PDB entry 4FNU | X-ray diffraction, 3.60 A resolution | chains A and C of the 4 polymer chains in the assembly

== Chain A (and C) ==
Name: Alpha-galactosidase AgaA
Organism: Geobacillus stearothermophilus
Notes: EC 3.2.1.22; chain C of this document is another copy of the same molecule, construct and numbering; everything in this record applies to it too
UniProt: Q9ALJ4 (Q9ALJ4_GEOSE); numbering as in UniProt (aligned over 1-729)
Amino-acid sequence (729 residues; numbered 1 to 729; the number before each row is that of its first residue):
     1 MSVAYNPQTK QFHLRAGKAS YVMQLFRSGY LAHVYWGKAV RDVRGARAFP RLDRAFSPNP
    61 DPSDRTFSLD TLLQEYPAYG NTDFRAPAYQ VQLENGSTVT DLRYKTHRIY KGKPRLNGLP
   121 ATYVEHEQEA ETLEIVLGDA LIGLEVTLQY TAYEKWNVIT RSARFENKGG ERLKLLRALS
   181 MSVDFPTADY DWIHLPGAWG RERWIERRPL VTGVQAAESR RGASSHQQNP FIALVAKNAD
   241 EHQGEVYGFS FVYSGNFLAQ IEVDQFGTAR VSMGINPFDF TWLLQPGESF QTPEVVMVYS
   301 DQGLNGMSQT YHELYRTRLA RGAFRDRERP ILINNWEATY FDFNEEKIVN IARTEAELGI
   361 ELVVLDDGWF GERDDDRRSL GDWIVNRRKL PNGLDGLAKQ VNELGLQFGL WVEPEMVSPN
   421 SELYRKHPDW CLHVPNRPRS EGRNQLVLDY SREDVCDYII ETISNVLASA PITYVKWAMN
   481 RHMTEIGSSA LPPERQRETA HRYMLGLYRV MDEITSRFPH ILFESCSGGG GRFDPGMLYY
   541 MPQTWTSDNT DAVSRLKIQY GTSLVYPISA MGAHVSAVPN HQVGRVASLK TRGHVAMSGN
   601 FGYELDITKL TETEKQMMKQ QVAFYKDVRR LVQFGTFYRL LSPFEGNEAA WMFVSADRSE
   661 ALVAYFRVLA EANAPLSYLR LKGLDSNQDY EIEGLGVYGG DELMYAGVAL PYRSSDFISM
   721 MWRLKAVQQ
Not modelled in the structure: 1-9, 728-729
Differences from the reference sequence: engineered mutation E355 (Ala in Q9ALJ4), A478 (Asp in Q9ALJ4)
Swiss-Prot annotation at these positions:
  - active site: D548 (Proton donor)
  - binding site (substrate): D53, W199, D366, D367, R443, K476, W477, M479, N480, C526, D548

== Interface between chain A and chain C ==
Residue-residue contacts - 38 pairs, chain A then chain C:
  A198(A) - N673(C)
  W199(A) - N673(C)  hydrogen bond (backbone-side chain)
  G200(A) - A672(C)
  R201(A) - E671(C)  salt bridge
  R201(A) - A672(C)
  R201(A) - N673(C)  hydrogen bond (side chain-backbone)
  W204(A) - E671(C)
  N549(A) - A672(C)
  V583(A) - A670(C)
  V583(A) - A672(C)  hydrophobic
  V583(A) - S714(C)
  V583(A) - S715(C)  hydrogen bond (backbone-backbone)
  G584(A) - S715(C)
  R585(A) - L669(C)
  R585(A) - A670(C)  hydrogen bond (side chain-backbone)
  R585(A) - D716(C)  salt bridge
  L669(A) - R585(C)
  L669(A) - L669(C)  hydrophobic
  A670(A) - V583(C)
  A670(A) - R585(C)  hydrogen bond (backbone-side chain)
  E671(A) - R201(C)
  E671(A) - W204(C)
  E671(A) - S554(C)  hydrogen bond
  E671(A) - V583(C)
  A672(A) - R201(C)  hydrogen bond (backbone-side chain)
  A672(A) - N549(C)
  A672(A) - Q582(C)
  A672(A) - V583(C)
  N673(A) - W199(C)  hydrogen bond (side chain-backbone)
  N673(A) - R201(C)  hydrogen bond (backbone-side chain)
  A674(A) - R201(C)
  P675(A) - R201(C)
  S714(A) - V583(C)  hydrogen bond (side chain-backbone)
  S714(A) - G584(C)
  S715(A) - V583(C)  hydrogen bond (backbone-backbone)
  D716(A) - R585(C)  salt bridge
  D716(A) - F717(C)
  F717(A) - D716(C)
Also at the interface, not in a pair above, chain A (23 interface residues in all): S554, Q582, V668
Also at the interface, not in a pair above, chain C (21 interface residues in all): A198, G200, V668

== Overview ==
23 residues of chain A face 21 of chain C across their interface; the contacts include 11 hydrogen bonds and 3
salt bridges. Polar pairs include R201(A)-E671(C), R585(A)-D716(C) and W199(A)-N673(C). UniProt lists
active-site residue D548(A) and 11 substrate-binding residues on chain A.
Chain A and chain C are both Alpha-galactosidase AgaA (Geobacillus stearothermophilus); the structure, Crystal
structure of GH36 alpha-galactosidase AgaA A355E D478A from Geobacillus stearothermophilus in complex with
stachyose, was determined by X-ray diffraction together with 4FNP, 4FNQ, 4FNR, 4FNS and 4FNT from the same
study.
